Entry 6QCS (electron microscopy, 3.10 A resolution); this record covers chains C and R of the 6 polymer chains in the assembly.

== Chain C ==
Protein: Polymerase basic protein 2
From: Influenza B virus
UniProt: Q5V8X3 (Q5V8X3_9INFB); residues 1-770 here = UniProt positions 1-770
Sequence (798 residues; numbered -8 to 789; the number before each row is that of its first residue; numbers below 1 keep their minus sign (Gly-8 is residue -8)):
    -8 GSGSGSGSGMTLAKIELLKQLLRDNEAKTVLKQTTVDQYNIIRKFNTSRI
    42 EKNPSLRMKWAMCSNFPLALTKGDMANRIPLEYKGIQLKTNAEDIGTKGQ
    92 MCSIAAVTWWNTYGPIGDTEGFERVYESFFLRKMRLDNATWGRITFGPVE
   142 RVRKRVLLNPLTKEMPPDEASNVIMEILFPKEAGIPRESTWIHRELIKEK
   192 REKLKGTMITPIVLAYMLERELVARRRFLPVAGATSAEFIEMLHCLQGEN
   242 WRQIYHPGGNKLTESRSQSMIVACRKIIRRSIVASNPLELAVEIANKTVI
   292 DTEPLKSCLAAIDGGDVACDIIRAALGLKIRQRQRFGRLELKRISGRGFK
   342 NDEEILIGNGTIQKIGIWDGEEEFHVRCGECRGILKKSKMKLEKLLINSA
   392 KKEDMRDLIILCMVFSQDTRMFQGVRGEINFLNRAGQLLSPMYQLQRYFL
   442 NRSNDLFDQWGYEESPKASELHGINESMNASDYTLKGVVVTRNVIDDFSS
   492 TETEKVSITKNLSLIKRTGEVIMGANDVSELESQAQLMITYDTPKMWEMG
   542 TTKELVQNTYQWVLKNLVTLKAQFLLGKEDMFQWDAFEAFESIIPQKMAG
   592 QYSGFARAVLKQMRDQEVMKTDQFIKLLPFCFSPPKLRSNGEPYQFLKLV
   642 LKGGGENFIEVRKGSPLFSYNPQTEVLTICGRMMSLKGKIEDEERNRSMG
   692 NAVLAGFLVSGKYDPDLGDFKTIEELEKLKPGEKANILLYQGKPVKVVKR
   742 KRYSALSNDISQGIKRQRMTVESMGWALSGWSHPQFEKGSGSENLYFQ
Disordered / not traced: -8 to -1, 742-789
Sequence notes: expression tag (-8 to 0, 771-789)

== Chain R ==
Molecule: 3 end
Sequence (21 nucleotides; row label = number of the first residue in the row):
     1 UAUACCUCUGCUUCUGCUAUU
Disordered / not traced: 1-3, 19-21

== Chain C / chain R interface ==
Residue-residue contacts (9):
  Thr38(C) - U12(R)  hydrogen bond to the base
  Ser39(C) - U12(R)  base contact
  Arg40(C) - C11(R)  base contact
  Arg40(C) - U12(R)  hydrogen bond to the sugar
  Arg40(C) - U13(R)  hydrogen bond to the base
  Glu42(C) - C11(R)  base contact
  Arg48(C) - C11(R)  salt bridge to the phosphate
  Trp51(C) - G10(R)  hydrogen bond to the sugar
  Trp51(C) - C11(R)  hydrogen bond to the phosphate

== Overview ==
6 residues of chain C and 4 residues of chain R are in contact, with 5 hydrogen bonds and 1 salt bridge. Polar
contacts include Thr38(C)-U12(R), Arg40(C)-U13(R) and Arg40(C)-U12(R).
Here chain C is Polymerase basic protein 2 (Influenza B virus) and chain R is 3 end. Entry 6QCS (Influenza B
polymerase pre-initiation complex) was determined by electron microscopy (same publication as 6QCT, 6QCV, 6QCW
and 6QCX).
